3T7J - chains A and B; structure by X-ray diffraction, 2.04 A resolution.

Chain A (and B):
Name: Regulator of Ty1 transposition protein 107
Source organism: Saccharomyces cerevisiae
Notes: fragment: C-terminal domain; chain B of this document is another copy of the same molecule, construct and numbering; everything in this record applies to it too
Reference sequence: P38850 (RT107_YEAST); residue numbers follow UniProt; this construct covers 820-1070
Amino-acid sequence (256 residues; numbered 815 to 1070; the number before each row is that of its first residue):
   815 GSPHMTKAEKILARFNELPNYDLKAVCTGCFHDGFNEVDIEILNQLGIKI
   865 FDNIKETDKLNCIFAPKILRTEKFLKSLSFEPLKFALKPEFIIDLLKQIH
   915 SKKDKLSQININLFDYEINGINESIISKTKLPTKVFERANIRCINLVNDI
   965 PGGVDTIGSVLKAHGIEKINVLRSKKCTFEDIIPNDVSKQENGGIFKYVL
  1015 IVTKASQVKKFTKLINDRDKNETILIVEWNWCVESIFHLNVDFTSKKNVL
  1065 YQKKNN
Disordered / not traced: 815-819, 916-921, 1002-1008, 1070
Construct notes: expression tag (815-819)

How chain A and chain B interact:
Residue-residue contacts - 12 pairs, chain A then chain B:
  H846(A) - T1017(B)
  H846(A) - E1042(B)
  D847(A) - T1017(B)
  D847(A) - K1018(B)
  D847(A) - A1019(B)  hydrogen bond (backbone-backbone)
  E851(A) - K1023(B)  salt bridge
  D866(A) - K1018(B)  salt bridge
  K1018(A) - D847(B)
  K1018(A) - D866(B)  salt bridge
  A1019(A) - D847(B)
  K1023(A) - E851(B)  salt bridge
  E1042(A) - H846(B)
Other interface residues (no listed pair), chain A (9 interface residues in all): T1017

In short:
Chain A and chain B each contribute 9 residues to their interface; the contacts include 1 hydrogen bond and 4
salt bridges. Polar pairs include E851(A)-K1023(B), D866(A)-K1018(B) and D847(A)-A1019(B).
Chain A and chain B are both Regulator of Ty1 transposition protein 107 (Saccharomyces cerevisiae); the
structure, Crystal structure of Rtt107p (residues 820-1070), was determined by X-ray diffraction (same
publication as 3T7I and 3T7K).
